PDB entry 1F98 | X-ray diffraction, 1.15 A resolution | chain A

Chain A:
Protein: Photoactive yellow protein
Source organism: Halorhodospira halophila
UniProtKB: P16113 (PYP_ECTHA); residue numbers follow UniProt; this construct covers 1-125
Chain sequence (125 residues; numbered 1 to 125; the number before each row is that of its first residue):
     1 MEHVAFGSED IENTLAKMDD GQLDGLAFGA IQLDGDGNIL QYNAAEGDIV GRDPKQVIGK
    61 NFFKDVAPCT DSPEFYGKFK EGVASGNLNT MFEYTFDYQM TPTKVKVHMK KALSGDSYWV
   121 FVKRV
Construct notes: engineered mutation Val-50 (Thr in P16113)
Swiss-Prot annotation at these positions:
  - modified residue: Cys-69 (S-(4-hydroxycinnamyl)cysteine)
Covalently attached groups: 4'-hydroxycinnamic acid (HC4) linked to Cys-69
Ligand contacts: 4'-hydroxycinnamic acid (HC4): Ile-31, Tyr-42, Glu-46, Val-50, Arg-52, Phe-62, Val-66, Ala-67, Pro-68, Thr-70, Phe-96, Asp-97, Tyr-98
From the paper describing this entry:
  - binding site for 4'-hydroxycinnamic acid: Tyr-42
  - binding site for 4'-hydroxycinnamic acid: Cys-69 (citing earlier work)
  - mutagenesis - T50V: decreased stability

In short:
Covalently linked 4'-hydroxycinnamic acid: at Cys-69. From the paper: a binding site for 4'-hydroxycinnamic
acid at Tyr-42 and Cys-69; T50V reduces stability.
Chain A is Photoactive yellow protein (Halorhodospira halophila); the structure, Crystal structure of the
photoactive yellow protein mutant T50V, was determined by X-ray diffraction, deposited together with 1F9I.
